Entry 4TKP (X-ray diffraction, 2.08 A resolution); this record covers chains A and B.

Chain A:
Protein: Ubiquitin-conjugating enzyme E2 N
Organism: Homo sapiens
Notes: EC 6.3.2.19
UniProtKB: P61088 (UBE2N_HUMAN); numbering as in UniProt (aligned over 2-152)
Sequence (153 residues; each row starts with the number of its first residue; numbering starts at 0):
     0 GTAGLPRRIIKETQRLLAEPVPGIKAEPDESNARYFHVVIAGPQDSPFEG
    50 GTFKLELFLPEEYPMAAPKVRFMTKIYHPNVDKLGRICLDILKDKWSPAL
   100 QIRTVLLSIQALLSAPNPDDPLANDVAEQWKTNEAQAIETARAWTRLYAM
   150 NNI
Not modelled in the structure: 0-3, 119-122
Differences from the reference sequence: expression tag (0-1)
From the paper describing this entry:
  - catalytic residues: Cys87 (citing earlier work)

Chain B:
Protein: Tripartite motif-containing protein 5
Organism: Macaca mulatta
Notes: EC 6.3.2.-
UniProtKB: Q0PF16 (TRIM5_MACMU); numbering as in UniProt (aligned over 2-92)
Sequence (93 residues; each row starts with the number of its first residue; numbering starts at 0):
     0 GSASGILLNVKEEVTCPICLELLTEPLSLHCGHSFCQACITANHKKSMLY
    50 KEGERSCPVCRISYQPENIQPNRHVANIVEKLREVKLSPEEGQ
Not modelled in the structure: 0-4, 40-54, 83-92
Differences from the reference sequence: expression tag (0-1)
Metal / ion sites: Zn2+ site 1: Cys15, Cys18, Cys35, Cys38; Zn2+ site 2: Cys30, His32, Cys56, Cys59
From the paper describing this entry:
  - conformationally variable residues (order/disorder transition): Thr40 to Arg54
  - self-association interface (contacts with another copy of this molecule); pairs are residue here / residue on that copy: Asn71-Asn71 (hydrogen bond), Ile77
  - mutagenesis - I77R: abolished catalytic activity on Ubc13
  - mutagenesis - I77R: decreased catalytic activity on UbcH5c
  - mutagenesis - I77R: decreased binding to Ubc13-Ub conjugate
  - mutagenesis - Y63E: decreased catalytic activity on UbcH5

How chain A and chain B interact:
Residue-residue contacts (16; chain A residue first):
  Arg7(A) - Pro16(B)  hydrogen bond (side chain-backbone)
  Arg7(A) - Ile17(B)  hydrogen bond (side chain-backbone)
  Arg7(A) - Leu19(B)
  Lys10(A) - Leu19(B)
  Lys10(A) - Glu20(B)
  Glu11(A) - Leu19(B)
  Lys94(A) - Arg60(B)  hydrogen bond (backbone-side chain)
  Ser96(A) - Pro57(B)  hydrogen bond (side chain-backbone)
  Ser96(A) - Arg60(B)
  Pro97(A) - Pro16(B)
  Pro97(A) - Ile17(B)  hydrophobic
  Ala98(A) - Pro16(B)
  Ala98(A) - Ile17(B)
  Ala98(A) - Pro57(B)
  Ala98(A) - Val58(B)  hydrophobic
  Gln100(A) - Leu19(B)
Interface residues without a listed pair, chain A (11 interface residues in all): Arg14, Trp95, Leu99
Interface residues without a listed pair, chain B (9 interface residues in all): Glu11, Cys18
Interface features reported in the paper:
  - specific contacts: Lys94(A)-Arg60(B) (backbone contact)

Summary:
11 residues of chain A and 9 residues of chain B are in contact, with 4 hydrogen bonds. Among the polar pairs
are Arg7(A)-Pro16(B), Arg7(A)-Ile17(B) and Lys94(A)-Arg60(B). The paper describes a backbone contact between
Lys94(A) and Arg60(B). From the paper: the catalytic residue Cys87(A); I77R of chain B abolishes catalytic
activity on Ubc13.
Chain A is Ubiquitin-conjugating enzyme E2 N (Homo sapiens) and chain B is Tripartite motif-containing protein
5 (Macaca mulatta); the structure, Complex of Ubc13 with the RING domain of the TRIM5alpha retroviral
restriction factor, was determined by X-ray diffraction.
